Entry 1QGC (electron microscopy, 30.00 A resolution (very low resolution: no residue pairs are listed; an interface is given only as per-side residue counts)); this record covers chains 4 and A of the 6 polymer chains in the assembly.

Chain 4:
Molecule: Protein (immunoglobulin light chain)
Organism: Mus musculus
Notes: fragment: fab
Sequence (218 residues; each row starts with the number of its first residue):
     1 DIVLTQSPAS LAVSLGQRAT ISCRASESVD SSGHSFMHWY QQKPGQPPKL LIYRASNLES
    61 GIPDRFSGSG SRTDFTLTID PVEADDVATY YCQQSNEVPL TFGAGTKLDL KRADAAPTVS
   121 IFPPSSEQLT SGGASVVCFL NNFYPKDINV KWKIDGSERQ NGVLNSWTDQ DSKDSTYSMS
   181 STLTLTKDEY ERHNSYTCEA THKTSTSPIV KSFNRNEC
Modified / non-standard residues: C218 (cysteinesulfonic acid; OCS)
Cystine bridges: C23-C92, C138-C198

Chain A:
Molecule: Protein (immunoglobulin heavy chain)
Organism: Mus musculus
Notes: fragment: fab
Sequence (220 residues; numbered 1 to 220; the number before each row is that of its first residue):
     1 EVMLVESGGG LVKPGGSLKL SCTASGFIFN RCAMSWVRQT PEKRLEWVAT ISSGGTYTYY
    61 PDSVKGRFTI SRDNAKNTLY LQMSSLRSAD TAMYYCVRRE DGGDEGFAYW GQGTVVTVSA
   121 AKTTPPSVYP LAPGSAAAAA SMVTLGCLVK GYFPEPVTVT WNSGSLSSGV HTFPAVLQSD
   181 LYTLSSSVTV PSSTWPSETV TCNVAHPASS TKVDKKIVPR
Cystine bridges: C22-C96, C147-C202

Interface between chain 4 and chain A:
At this resolution (30 A) residue pairs are not listed: 41 residues of chain 4 and 44 of chain A lie at the interface.

In short:
The interface between chain 4 and chain A involves 41 residues on one side and 44 on the other.
Here chain 4 is Protein (immunoglobulin light chain) and chain A is Protein (immunoglobulin heavy chain), both
from Mus musculus. Entry 1QGC (Structure of the complex of a fab fragment of a neutralizing antibody with foot
and mouth ...) was determined by electron microscopy.
